PDB entry 8SJ4 | X-ray diffraction, 2.67 A resolution | chains F and A of the 5 polymer chains in the assembly

[Chain F]
Name: 8F3 heavy chain
Source organism: Homo sapiens
Chain sequence (225 residues; each row starts with the number of its first residue; note: 1 number in that range is skipped by the numbering (no residue carries it; nothing is unmodelled there); a row labelled like 109A-109B holds insertion residues (109A, then the next letters in order)):
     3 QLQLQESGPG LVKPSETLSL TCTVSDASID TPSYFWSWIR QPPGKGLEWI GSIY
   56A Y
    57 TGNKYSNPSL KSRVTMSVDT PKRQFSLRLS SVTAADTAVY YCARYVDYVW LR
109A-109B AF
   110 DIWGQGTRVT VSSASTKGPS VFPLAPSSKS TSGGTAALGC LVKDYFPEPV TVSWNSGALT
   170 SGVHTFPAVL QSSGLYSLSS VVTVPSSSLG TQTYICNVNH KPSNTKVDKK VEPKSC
Disordered / not traced: 223-225

[Chain A]
Name: Conglutin
Source organism: Arachis hypogaea
UniProt: Q647G9 (CONG_ARAHY); residues 13-124 here correspond to UniProt positions 34-145 (UniProt number = residue number + 21)
Chain sequence (122 residues; numbered 12 to 133; the number before each row is that of its first residue):
    12 MSCERQVDRV NLKPCEQHIM QRIMGEQEQY DSYDIRSTRS SDQQQRCCDE LNEMENTQGC
    72 MCEALQQIME NQCDRLQDRQ MVQQFKRELM SLPQQCNFRA PQRCDLDVSG GRCSGSHHHH
   132 HH
Disordered / not traced: 37-51, 125-133
Sequence notes: initiating methionine (12); conflict Gly70 (Arg91 in Q647G9), Ser102 (Asn123 in Q647G9); expression tag (125-133)
Disulfides: Cys14-Cys71, Cys26-Cys58, Cys59-Cys107, Cys84-Cys124
Reported in the primary citation:
  - mutagenesis - R90Q/Q91A: decreased binding to 1H9 heavy chain

[How chain F and chain A interact]
Pairs across the interface (31; chain F residue first):
  Asp32(F) - Arg98(A)  salt bridge
  Thr33(F) - Arg98(A)
  Pro34(F) - Arg98(A)
  Pro34(F) - Glu99(A)
  Pro34(F) - Ser102(A)
  Ser35(F) - Arg33(A)  hydrogen bond
  Ser35(F) - Ser102(A)
  Ser35(F) - Gln106(A)  hydrogen bond
  Tyr56(F) - Arg33(A)
  Tyr56(F) - Glu99(A)  hydrogen bond
  Tyr56A(F) - Gln95(A)
  Thr57(F) - Arg33(A)  hydrogen bond (side chain-backbone)
  Thr57(F) - Ile34(A)
  Asn59(F) - Gln32(A)  hydrogen bond (side chain-backbone)
  Asn59(F) - Arg33(A)
  Asn59(F) - Gly36(A)
  Tyr61(F) - Gln32(A)  hydrogen bond
  Asp103(F) - Arg33(A)  salt bridge
  Asp103(F) - Gln55(A)  hydrogen bond (backbone-side chain)
  Asp103(F) - Gln106(A)
  Tyr104(F) - Gln55(A)
  Tyr104(F) - Gln106(A)
  Val105(F) - Gln55(A)  hydrogen bond (backbone-side chain)
  Val105(F) - Cys59(A)  hydrophobic
  Val105(F) - Gln106(A)  hydrogen bond (backbone-backbone)
  Val105(F) - Cys107(A)  hydrophobic
  Trp106(F) - Gln105(A)  hydrogen bond (side chain-backbone)
  Trp106(F) - Gln106(A)
  Trp106(F) - Asn108(A)
  Arg108(F) - Asp53(A)  salt bridge
  Arg108(F) - Gln55(A)  hydrogen bond
Also at the interface, not in a pair above, chain F (16 interface residues in all): Phe37, Gly58
Also at the interface, not in a pair above, chain A (17 interface residues in all): His29, Gln56
From the paper, about this interface:
  - residue pairs: Asp32(F)-Arg98(A) (salt bridge), Ser35(F)-Arg33(A) (hydrogen bond), Tyr56(F)-Arg33(A), Asp103(F)-Arg33(A) (salt bridge), Trp106(F)-Gln105(A) (hydrogen bond), Arg108(F)-Gln55(A) (hydrogen bond), Asp53(A)-Arg108(F) (salt bridge), Gln55(A)-Asp103(F) (hydrogen bond), Glu99(A)-Tyr56(F) (hydrogen bond), Ser102(A)-Ser35(F) (hydrogen bond), Gln106(A)-Ser35(F) (hydrogen bond)
  - epitope / paratope residues, chain F: Asp32(F), Ser35(F), Tyr56(F), Asp103(F), Trp106(F), Arg108(F)
  - epitope / paratope residues, chain A: Arg33(A), Asp53(A), Gln55(A), Arg98(A), Glu99(A), Ser102(A), Gln105(A), Gln106(A)

[Summary]
16 residues of chain F and 17 residues of chain A are in contact; the contacts include 11 hydrogen bonds and 3
salt bridges. Among the polar pairs are Asp32(F)-Arg98(A), Asp103(F)-Arg33(A) and Arg108(F)-Asp53(A). The
paper describes salt bridges between Asp32(F) and Arg98(A), Asp103(F) and Arg33(A) and Asp53(A) and Arg108(F);
hydrogen bonds between Ser35(F) and Arg33(A), Trp106(F) and Gln105(A) and Arg108(F) and Gln55(A) among others;
a contact between Tyr56(F) and Arg33(A). From the paper: R90Q/Q91A of chain A reduce binding to 1H9 heavy
chain; epitope/paratope residues Asp32(F), Ser35(F) and Arg33(A) among others.
Here chain F is 8F3 heavy chain (Homo sapiens) and chain A is Conglutin (Arachis hypogaea). Entry 8SJ4
(8F3-1H9-Ara h 6) was determined by X-ray diffraction together with 8SI1 from the same study.
